PDB entry 7UIZ | electron microscopy, 3.24 A resolution | chains B and S of the 14 polymer chains in the assembly

# Chain B
Protein: ATP-dependent Clp protease ATP-binding subunit ClpA
Organism: Escherichia coli
Reference sequence: A0A836NDF2 (A0A836NDF2_ECOLX); residues 1-758 here = UniProt positions 1-758
Chain sequence (758 residues; each row starts with the number of its first residue):
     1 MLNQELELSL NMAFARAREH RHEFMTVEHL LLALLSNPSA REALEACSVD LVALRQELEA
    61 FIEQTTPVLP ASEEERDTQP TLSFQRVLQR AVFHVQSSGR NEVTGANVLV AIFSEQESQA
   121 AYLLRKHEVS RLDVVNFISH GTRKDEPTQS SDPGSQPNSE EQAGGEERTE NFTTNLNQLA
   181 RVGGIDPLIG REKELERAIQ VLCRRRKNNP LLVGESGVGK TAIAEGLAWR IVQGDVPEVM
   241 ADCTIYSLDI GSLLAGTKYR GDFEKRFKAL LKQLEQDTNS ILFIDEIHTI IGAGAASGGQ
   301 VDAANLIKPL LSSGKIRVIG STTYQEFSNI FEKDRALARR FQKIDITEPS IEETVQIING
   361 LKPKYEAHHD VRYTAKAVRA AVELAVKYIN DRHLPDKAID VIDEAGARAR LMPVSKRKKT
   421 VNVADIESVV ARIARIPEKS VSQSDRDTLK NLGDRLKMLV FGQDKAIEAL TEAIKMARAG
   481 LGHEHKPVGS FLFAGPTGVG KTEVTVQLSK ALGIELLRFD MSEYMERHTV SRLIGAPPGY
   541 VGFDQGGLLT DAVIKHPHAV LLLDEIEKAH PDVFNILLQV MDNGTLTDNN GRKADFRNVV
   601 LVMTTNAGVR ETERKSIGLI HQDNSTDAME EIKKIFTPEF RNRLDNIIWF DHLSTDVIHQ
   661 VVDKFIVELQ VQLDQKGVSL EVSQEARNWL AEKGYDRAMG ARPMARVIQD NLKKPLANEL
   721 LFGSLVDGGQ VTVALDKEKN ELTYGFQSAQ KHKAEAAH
Disordered / not traced: 1-169, 750-758
Sequence notes: conflict Thr169 (Met in A0A836NDF2)
Bound ions: Mg2+ site 1: Thr221 (together with ATP-gamma-S); Mg2+ site 2: Thr502, Asp564 (together with ATP-gamma-S)
Ligand contacts:
  - ATP-gamma-S (AGS; phosphothiophosphoric acid-adenylate ester), molecule 1: Asp186, Pro187, Leu188, Ile189, Arg191, Ser216, Gly217, Val218, Gly219, Lys220, Thr221, Ala222, Glu286, Ile357, Leu361, Tyr365, Pro395, Asp396, Ile399
  - ATP-gamma-S (AGS), molecule 2: Leu459, Val460, Phe461, Pro496, Thr497, Gly498, Val499, Gly500, Lys501, Thr502, Glu503, Asp564, Glu565, Asn606, Leu653, Val661, Lys664, Phe665, Ala701, Arg702

# Chain S
Protein: ATP-dependent Clp protease adapter protein ClpS
Organism: Escherichia coli
Reference sequence: A0A1X3JJM5 (A0A1X3JJM5_ECOLX); residues 1-106 here = UniProt positions 1-106
Chain sequence (106 residues; row label = number of the first residue in the row):
     1 MGKTNDWLDF DQLAEEKVRD ALKPPSMYKV ILVNDDYTPM EFVIDVLQKF FSYDVERATQ
    61 LMLAVHYQGK AICGVFTAEV AETKVAMVNK YARENEHPLL CTLEKA
Disordered / not traced: 1, 27-106

# Chain B / chain S interface
Pairs across the interface - 18 pairs, chain B then chain S:
  Lys258(B) - Lys23(S)
  Lys258(B) - Pro24(S)
  Tyr259(B) - Pro24(S)
  Arg260(B) - Lys23(S)
  Arg260(B) - Pro24(S)  hydrogen bond (backbone-backbone)
  Arg260(B) - Pro25(S)
  Ala296(B) - Asp20(S)
  Ala296(B) - Ala21(S)
  Ala296(B) - Lys23(S)
  Ser297(B) - Lys23(S)  hydrogen bond
  Arg527(B) - Trp7(S)
  His528(B) - Trp7(S)
  Gly539(B) - Asp11(S)
  Gly539(B) - Gln12(S)  hydrogen bond (backbone-backbone)
  Tyr540(B) - Asp9(S)
  Tyr540(B) - Phe10(S)
  Tyr540(B) - Gln12(S)  hydrogen bond (backbone-side chain)
  Val541(B) - Gln12(S)
Interface residues without a listed pair, chain S (12 interface residues in all): Leu22, Ser26

# In short
10 residues of chain B and 12 residues of chain S are in contact; the contacts include 4 hydrogen bonds. Among
the polar pairs are Ser297(B)-Lys23(S), Tyr540(B)-Gln12(S) and Arg260(B)-Pro24(S). Chain B binds ATP-gamma-S.
The Mg2+ site 2 is built by Thr502(B) and Asp564(B).
Here chain B is ATP-dependent Clp protease ATP-binding subunit ClpA and chain S is ATP-dependent Clp protease
adapter protein ClpS, both from Escherichia coli. Entry 7UIZ (ClpAP complex bound to ClpS N-terminal
extension, class IIc) was determined by electron microscopy (same publication as 7UIV, 7UIW, 7UIX, 7UJ0 and
7UIY).
